Entry 4R8X (X-ray diffraction, 1.40 A resolution); this record covers chains A and D of the 4 polymer chains in the assembly.

Chain A (and D):
Name: Uricase
Source organism: Bacillus fastidiosus
Notes: EC 3.1.2.4; chain D of this document is another copy of the same molecule, construct and numbering; everything in this record applies to it too
UniProt: C5HDG5 (C5HDG5_9BACI); residues 3-322 here correspond to UniProt positions 1-320 (UniProt number = residue number - 2)
Chain sequence (322 residues; each row starts with the number of its first residue):
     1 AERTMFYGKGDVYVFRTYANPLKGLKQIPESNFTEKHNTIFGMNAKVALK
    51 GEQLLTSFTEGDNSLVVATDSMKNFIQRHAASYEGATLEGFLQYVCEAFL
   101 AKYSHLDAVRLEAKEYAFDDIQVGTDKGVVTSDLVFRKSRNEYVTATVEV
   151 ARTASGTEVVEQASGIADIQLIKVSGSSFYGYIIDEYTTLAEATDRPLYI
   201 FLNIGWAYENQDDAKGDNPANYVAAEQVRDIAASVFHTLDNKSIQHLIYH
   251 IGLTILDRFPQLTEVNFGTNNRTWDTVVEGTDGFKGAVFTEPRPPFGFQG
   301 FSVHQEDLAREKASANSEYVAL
Not modelled in the structure: 1, 281-286 (chain D: 1, 176-178)
Differences from the reference sequence: expression tag (1-2); conflict V144 (Ala142 in C5HDG5)

How chain A and chain D interact:
Pairs across the interface - 10 pairs, chain A then chain D:
  D275(A) with R293(D), salt bridge
  E291(A) with R293(D); P294(D)
  P292(A) with P294(D)
  R293(A) with D275(D), salt bridge; E291(D); P292(D); R293(D)
  P294(A) with E291(D); P292(D)

In short:
The chain A/chain D interface involves 5 residues from each chain; the contacts include 2 salt bridges. Its
one salt-bridged contact is D275(A)-R293(D).
Chain A and chain D are both Uricase (Bacillus fastidiosus); the structure, Crystal structure of a uricase
from Bacillus fastidious, was determined by X-ray diffraction together with 4R99 from the same study.
